PDB entry 4GD9 | X-ray diffraction, 1.50 A resolution | chains A and C of the 4 polymer chains in the assembly

Chain A (and C):
Molecule: Streptavidin
Source organism: Streptomyces avidinii
Notes: chain C of this document is another copy of the same molecule, construct and numbering; everything in this record applies to it too
UniProtKB: P22629 (SAV_STRAV); the construct has insertions or renumbered stretches relative to UniProt, so the offset changes along the chain: 49-139 = UniProt 73-163; 213-248 = UniProt 37-72
Chain sequence (132 residues; row label = number of the first residue in the row; note: 69 numbers in that range are skipped by the numbering (no residue carries them; nothing is unmodelled there)):
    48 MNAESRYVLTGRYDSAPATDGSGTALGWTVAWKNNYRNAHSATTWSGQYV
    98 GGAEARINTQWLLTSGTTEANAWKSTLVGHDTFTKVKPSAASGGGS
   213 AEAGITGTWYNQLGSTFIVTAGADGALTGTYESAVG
Disordered / not traced: 48, 134-143, 213 (chain C: 48, 135-142)
Differences from the reference sequence: expression tag (48); linker (140-143)
Small-molecule neighbours: biotin (BTN): Trp79, Ala86, Ser88, Thr90, Trp92, Trp108, Leu110, Asp128, Asn223, Leu225, Ser227, Tyr243, Ser245, Val247, Gly248
Reported in the primary citation:
  - conformationally variable residues (loop rearrangement): Asn49 to Ser52
  - contacts within the chain: Asn49-Ser52 (hydrogen bond), Glu51-Asn81 (hydrogen bond)

Interface between chain A and chain C:
Contacting residue pairs - 8 pairs, chain A then chain C:
  Gln107(A) with Gln107(C); Val125(C), hydrogen bond (side chain-backbone); Gly126(C); His127(C)
  Val125(A) with Gln107(C), hydrogen bond (backbone-side chain)
  Gly126(A) with Gln107(C)
  His127(A) with Gln107(C); His127(C), hydrogen bond

In short:
The chain A/chain C interface involves 4 residues from each chain; the contacts include 3 hydrogen bonds.
Among the polar pairs are Gln107(A)-Val125(C) and His127(A)-His127(C). Bound to chain A: biotin. The paper
reports conformational variability at Asn49(A); contacts within the chain involving Asn49(A), Ser52(A) and
Glu51(A) among others.
Chain A and chain C are both Streptavidin (Streptomyces avidinii); the structure, Circular Permuted
Streptavidin N49/G48, was determined by X-ray diffraction (same publication as 4GDA).
